6ZJL - chains 4 and 5 of the 15 polymer chains in the assembly; structure by electron microscopy, 4.30 A resolution (low resolution: residue-level contacts below are approximate; hydrogen-bond / salt-bridge calls are withheld).

== Chain 4 ==
Protein: NADH-quinone oxidoreductase subunit 4
Source organism: Thermus thermophilus
Notes: EC 7.1.1.-
Reference sequence: Q56220 (NQO4_THET8); residue numbers follow UniProt; this construct covers 1-409
Sequence (409 residues; each row starts with the number of its first residue):
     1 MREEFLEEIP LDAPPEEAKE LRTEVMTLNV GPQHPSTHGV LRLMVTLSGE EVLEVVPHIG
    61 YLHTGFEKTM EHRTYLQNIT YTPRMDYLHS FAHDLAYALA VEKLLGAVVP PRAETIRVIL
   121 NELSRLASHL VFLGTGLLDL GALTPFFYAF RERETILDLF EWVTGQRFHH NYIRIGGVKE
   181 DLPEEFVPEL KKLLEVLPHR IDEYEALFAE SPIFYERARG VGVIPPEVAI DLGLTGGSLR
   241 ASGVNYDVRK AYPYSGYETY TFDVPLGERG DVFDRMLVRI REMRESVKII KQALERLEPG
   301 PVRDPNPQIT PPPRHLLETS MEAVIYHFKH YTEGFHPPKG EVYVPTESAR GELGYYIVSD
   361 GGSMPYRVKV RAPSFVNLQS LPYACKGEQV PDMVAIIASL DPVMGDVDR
Disordered / not traced: 1-25
What the authors report for this chain:
  - catalytic residues: His-38, Tyr-87 (proposed by the authors, not directly observed)

== Chain 5 ==
Protein: NADH-quinone oxidoreductase subunit 5
Source organism: Thermus thermophilus
Notes: EC 7.1.1.-
Reference sequence: Q56219 (NQO5_THET8); numbering as in UniProt (aligned over 1-207)
Sequence (207 residues; numbered 1 to 207; the number before each row is that of its first residue):
     1 MRLERVLEEA RAKGYPIEDN GLGNLWVVLP RERFKEEMAH YKAMGFNFLA DIVGLDYLTY
    61 PDPRPERFAV VYELVSLPGW KDGDGSRFFV RVYVPEEDPR LPTVTDLWGS ANFLEREVYD
   121 LFGIVFEGHP DLRKILTPED LEGHPLRKDY PLGETPTLFR EGRYIIPAEF RAALTGKDPG
   181 LTFYKGGSRK GYRSLWADLK KAREVKG
Disordered / not traced: 197-207

== Chain 4 / chain 5 interface ==
Contacting residue pairs (99; chain 4 residue first):
  Val-56(4) with Arg-133(5)
  Pro-57(4) with Phe-113(5); Arg-133(5)
  Ile-59(4) with Ile-135(5)
  Gly-60(4) with Leu-136(5)
  His-63(4) with Leu-136(5)
  Glu-67(4) with Leu-121(5); Leu-146(5)
  Lys-68(4) with Leu-146(5); Leu-152(5)
  Glu-71(4) with Lys-148(5)
  His-72(4) with Leu-152(5); Arg-171(5)
  Arg-73(4) with Arg-171(5)
  Lys-103(4) with Leu-22(5)
  Leu-105(4) with Arg-193(5); Ser-194(5)
  Gly-106(4) with Ser-194(5)
  Ala-107(4) with Ser-194(5)
  Glu-227(4) with Trp-80(5)
  Ile-230(4) with Asn-47(5); Phe-48(5); Trp-80(5)
  Asp-231(4) with Trp-108(5); Gly-109(5); Ser-110(5)
  Leu-232(4) with Ser-110(5)
  Gly-233(4) with Phe-48(5); Ser-110(5)
  Leu-234(4) with Phe-48(5)
  Thr-235(4) with Phe-48(5)
  Asn-245(4) with Pro-78(5); Gly-79(5)
  Tyr-246(4) with Leu-77(5); Pro-78(5); Arg-87(5)
  Tyr-252(4) with Gly-85(5); Arg-87(5)
  Asn-306(4) with Tyr-192(5); Ser-194(5)
  Gln-308(4) with Ser-188(5); Tyr-192(5)
  Lys-329(4) with Arg-189(5)
  Thr-332(4) with Ala-172(5)
  Glu-333(4) with Ala-172(5); Ala-173(5); Leu-174(5); Arg-189(5)
  His-336(4) with Arg-189(5); Tyr-192(5)
  Pro-337(4) with Gly-191(5); Tyr-192(5)
  Pro-338(4) with Gly-191(5); Tyr-192(5)
  Lys-339(4) with Tyr-60(5); Asp-62(5); Lys-190(5)
  Glu-341(4) with Glu-18(5); Asn-20(5); Arg-91(5)
  Tyr-343(4) with Asn-24(5); Glu-73(5); Phe-89(5)
  Glu-352(4) with Arg-87(5)
  Tyr-356(4) with Trp-26(5); Phe-89(5); Arg-91(5)
  Ser-359(4) with Tyr-60(5)
  Asp-360(4) with Tyr-60(5); Thr-175(5); Gly-176(5)
  Gly-362(4) with Leu-174(5); Thr-175(5)
  Ser-363(4) with Leu-174(5)
  Met-364(4) with Ala-173(5); Leu-174(5); Thr-175(5)
  Tyr-366(4) with Asp-56(5); Tyr-57(5); Leu-58(5); Thr-59(5); Tyr-60(5); Lys-148(5)
  Arg-367(4) with Gly-54(5); Leu-55(5); Phe-122(5)
  Lys-369(4) with Asp-51(5); Ile-52(5); Val-53(5); Glu-117(5)
  Phe-375(4) with Phe-113(5); Leu-114(5); Glu-117(5)
  Gln-379(4) with Gly-109(5); Ser-110(5); Phe-113(5)
  Val-407(4) with Leu-136(5)
  Asp-408(4) with Leu-136(5)
  Arg-409(4) with Glu-117(5)
Also at the interface, not in a pair above, chain 4 (63 interface residues in all): Thr-69, Thr-74, Leu-104, Leu-239, Val-244, Ala-251, Ile-309, Gly-340, Val-342, Val-358, Gly-361, Arg-371, Leu-378
Also at the interface, not in a pair above, chain 5 (67 interface residues in all): Ala-50, Pro-61, Arg-64, Val-71, Val-75, Lys-81, Ser-86, Asn-112, Pro-138, Pro-145, Arg-147, Tyr-150, Trp-196

== Overview ==
The interface between chain 4 and chain 5 involves 63 residues on one side and 67 on the other. From the
paper: catalytic residues His-38(4) and Tyr-87(4).
Here chain 4 is NADH-quinone oxidoreductase subunit 4 and chain 5 is NADH-quinone oxidoreductase subunit 5,
both from Thermus thermophilus. Entry 6ZJL (Respiratory complex I from Thermus thermophilus, NAD+ dataset,
major state) was determined by electron microscopy, deposited together with 6I0D, 6I1P, 6Q8O, 6Q8W, 6Q8X, 6Y11
and 3 further entries.
